PDB entry 9CX9 | electron microscopy, 3.34 A resolution | chains H and L of the 5 polymer chains in the assembly

== Chain H ==
Protein: Antibody fragment Fab30, heavy chain
From: Mus musculus
Notes: antibody fragment or engineered binder
Amino-acid sequence (237 residues; each row starts with the number of its first residue):
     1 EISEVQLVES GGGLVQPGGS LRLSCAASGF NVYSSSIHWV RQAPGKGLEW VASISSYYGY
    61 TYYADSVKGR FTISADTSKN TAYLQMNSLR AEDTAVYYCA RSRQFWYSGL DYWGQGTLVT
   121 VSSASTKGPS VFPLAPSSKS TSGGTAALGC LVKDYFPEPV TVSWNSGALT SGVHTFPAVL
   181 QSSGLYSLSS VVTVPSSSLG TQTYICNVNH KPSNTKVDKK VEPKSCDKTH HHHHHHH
Unresolved in the structure: 1-4, 121-237
Cystine bridges: Cys-25/Cys-99

== Chain L ==
Protein: Antibody fragment Fab30, light chain
From: Mus musculus
Notes: antibody fragment or engineered binder
Amino-acid sequence (215 residues; numbered 1 to 215; the number before each row is that of its first residue):
     1 SDIQMTQSPS SLSASVGDRV TITCRASQSV SSAVAWYQQK PGKAPKLLIY SASSLYSGVP
    61 SRFSGSRSGT DFTLTISSLQ PEDFATYYCQ QYKYVPVTFG QGTKVEIKRT VAAPSVFIFP
   121 PSDSQLKSGT ASVVCLLNNF YPREAKVQWK VDNALQSGNS QESVTEQDSK DSTYSLSSTL
   181 TLSKADYEKH KVYACEVTHQ GLSSPVTKSF NRGEC
Unresolved in the structure: 1-2, 109-215
Cystine bridges: Cys-24/Cys-89

== How chain H and chain L interact ==
Residue-residue contacts (27; chain H residue first):
  Gln-42(H) / Gln-39(L)  hydrogen bond
  Gln-42(H) / Tyr-88(L)  hydrogen bond
  Gly-47(H) / Tyr-88(L)
  Leu-48(H) / Pro-45(L)  hydrophobic
  Leu-48(H) / Tyr-88(L)  hydrophobic
  Leu-48(H) / Phe-99(L)
  Trp-50(H) / Val-95(L)
  Trp-50(H) / Val-97(L)
  Tyr-62(H) / Val-95(L)  hydrophobic
  Tyr-98(H) / Gln-39(L)
  Arg-103(H) / Tyr-50(L)
  Trp-106(H) / Tyr-50(L)
  Tyr-107(H) / Leu-47(L)
  Tyr-107(H) / Ile-49(L)
  Tyr-107(H) / Tyr-50(L)  hydrogen bond (side chain-backbone)
  Tyr-107(H) / Tyr-92(L)
  Ser-108(H) / Tyr-92(L)
  Gly-109(H) / Tyr-37(L)
  Leu-110(H) / Tyr-37(L)  hydrogen bond (backbone-side chain)
  Leu-110(H) / Leu-47(L)
  Leu-110(H) / Gln-90(L)
  Asp-111(H) / Leu-47(L)
  Asp-111(H) / Tyr-56(L)
  Trp-113(H) / Tyr-37(L)
  Trp-113(H) / Ala-44(L)  hydrophobic
  Trp-113(H) / Pro-45(L)
  Gly-114(H) / Ala-44(L)
Other interface residues (no listed pair), chain H (16 interface residues in all): Lys-46
Other interface residues (no listed pair), chain L (17 interface residues in all): Ala-35, Lys-43, Pro-96

== Summary ==
Chain H and chain L form an interface of 16 and 17 residues respectively, with 4 hydrogen bonds. Polar pairs
include Gln-42(H)/Gln-39(L), Gln-42(H)/Tyr-88(L) and Tyr-107(H)/Tyr-50(L).
Here chain H is Antibody fragment Fab30, heavy chain and chain L is Antibody fragment Fab30, light chain, both
from Mus musculus. Entry 9CX9 (Structure of SH3 domain of Src in complex with beta-arrestin 1) was determined
by electron microscopy together with 9BT8 and 9CX3 from the same study.
